PDB entry 5C8E | X-ray diffraction, 3.89 A resolution | chains C and J of the 6 polymer chains in the assembly

# Chain C
Name: Light-dependent transcriptional regulator CarH
Source organism: Thermus thermophilus (strain HB27 / ATCC BAA-163 / DSM 7039)
UniProtKB: Q746J7 (Q746J7_THET2); numbering as in UniProt (aligned over 1-285)
Amino-acid sequence (305 residues; each row starts with the number of its first residue; numbers below 1 keep their minus sign (Met-19 is residue -19)):
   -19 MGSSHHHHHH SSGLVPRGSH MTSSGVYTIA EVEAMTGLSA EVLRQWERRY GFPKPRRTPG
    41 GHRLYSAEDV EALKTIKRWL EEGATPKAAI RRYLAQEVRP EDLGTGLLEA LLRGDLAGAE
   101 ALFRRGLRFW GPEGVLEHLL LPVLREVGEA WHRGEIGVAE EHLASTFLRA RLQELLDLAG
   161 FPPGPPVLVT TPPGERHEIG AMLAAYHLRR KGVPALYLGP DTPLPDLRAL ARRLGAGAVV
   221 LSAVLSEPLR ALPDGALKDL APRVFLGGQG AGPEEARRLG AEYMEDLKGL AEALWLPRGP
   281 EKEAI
Not modelled in the structure: -19 to -1, 279-285
Construct notes: initiating methionine (-19); expression tag (-18 to 0)
Metal / ion sites: cobalamin Co: His177 (together with 5'-deoxyadenosine)
Residues lining bound ligands:
  - 5'-deoxyadenosine (5AD): Gly128, Trp131, Val138, Glu141, His142, His177
  - cobalamin (B12): Leu121, Leu124, Arg125, Val127, Gly128, Glu129, Trp131, His132, Glu141, His142, Ser145, Arg149, Gly174, Glu175, Arg176, His177, Glu178, Ile179, Gly180, Leu183, Ala184, Val220, Leu221, Ser222, Val224, Leu225, Gly247, Gly248, Gln249, Met264, Glu265, Asp266, Leu267, Leu270
From the paper describing this entry:
  - binding site for 26-mer DNA segment containing the CarH operator sequence (antisense strand): Trp26, Arg29, Tyr30, Lys67
  - binding site for 26-mer DNA segment containing the CarH operator sequence (antisense strand): Gln25, His42
  - mutagenesis - R29A, R43A: abolished binding to DNA
  - mutagenesis - Q25A, W131F: unchanged binding to DNA
  - mutagenesis - Y30A, H42A, W131A, E141A, H142A, R176D/D201R, R176E/D201R, D201R: decreased binding to DNA
  - binding site for 26-mer DNA segment containing the CarH operator sequence (sense strand) (chain J): Gln25, Arg28, Arg29, Arg37, His42, Arg43
  - mutagenesis - H142A, D201R: decreased binding to AdoCbl
  - mutagenesis - H132A: decreased binding to Cbl
  - mutagenesis - H132A: decreased binding to cobalamin

# Chain J
Molecule: 26-mer DNA segment containing the CarH operator sequence (sense strand)
Sequence (26 nucleotides; row label = number of the first residue in the row):
     1 ATGTACAAAA GCTTGACAAA ACCTAT

# Interface between chain C and chain J
Contacting residue pairs (17; chain C residue first):
  Ile9(C) - DG11(J)  phosphate contact
  Ile9(C) - DC12(J)  phosphate contact
  Ala10(C) - DG11(J)  phosphate contact
  Arg24(C) - DC12(J)  phosphate contact
  Arg24(C) - DT13(J)  base contact
  Gln25(C) - DG15(J)  base contact
  Gln25(C) - DA16(J)  base contact
  Arg28(C) - DT14(J)  base contact
  Arg28(C) - DG15(J)  hydrogen bond to the base
  Arg29(C) - DA16(J)  base contact
  Arg37(C) - DC12(J)  phosphate contact
  Arg37(C) - DT13(J)  salt bridge to the phosphate
  Gly41(C) - DC12(J)  sugar contact
  His42(C) - DG11(J)  hydrogen bond to the sugar
  His42(C) - DC12(J)  phosphate contact
  Arg43(C) - DC12(J)  salt bridge to the phosphate
  Arg43(C) - DT13(J)  salt bridge to the phosphate

# Overview
The interface between chain C and chain J involves 10 residues on one side and 6 on the other, with 2 hydrogen
bonds and 3 salt bridges. Polar pairs include Arg28(C)-DG15(J), His42(C)-DG11(J) and Arg37(C)-DT13(J). The
paper reports a binding site for 26-mer DNA segment containing the CarH operator sequence (antisense strand)
at Trp26(C), Arg29(C) and Tyr30(C) among others; Y30A, H42A and W131A of chain C, among others, reduce binding
to DNA; 13 substitutions were tested in all.
Here chain C is Light-dependent transcriptional regulator CarH (Thermus thermophilus (strain HB27 / ATCC
BAA-163 / DSM 7039)) and chain J is a 26-mer DNA segment containing the CarH operator sequence (sense strand).
Entry 5C8E (Crystal structure of Thermus thermophilus CarH bound to adenosylcobalamin and a 26-bp DNA segment)
was determined by X-ray diffraction (same publication as 5C8A, 5C8D and 5C8F).
